Entry 9KEU (electron microscopy, 3.70 A resolution); this record covers chains D and G of the 12 polymer chains in the assembly.

== Chain D ==
Molecule: DNA-directed RNA polymerase subunit beta'
Source organism: Mycobacterium tuberculosis H37Rv
Notes: EC 2.7.7.6
UniProtKB: P9WGY7 (RPOC_MYCTU); numbering as in UniProt (aligned over 1-1316)
Sequence (1316 residues; row label = number of the first residue in the row):
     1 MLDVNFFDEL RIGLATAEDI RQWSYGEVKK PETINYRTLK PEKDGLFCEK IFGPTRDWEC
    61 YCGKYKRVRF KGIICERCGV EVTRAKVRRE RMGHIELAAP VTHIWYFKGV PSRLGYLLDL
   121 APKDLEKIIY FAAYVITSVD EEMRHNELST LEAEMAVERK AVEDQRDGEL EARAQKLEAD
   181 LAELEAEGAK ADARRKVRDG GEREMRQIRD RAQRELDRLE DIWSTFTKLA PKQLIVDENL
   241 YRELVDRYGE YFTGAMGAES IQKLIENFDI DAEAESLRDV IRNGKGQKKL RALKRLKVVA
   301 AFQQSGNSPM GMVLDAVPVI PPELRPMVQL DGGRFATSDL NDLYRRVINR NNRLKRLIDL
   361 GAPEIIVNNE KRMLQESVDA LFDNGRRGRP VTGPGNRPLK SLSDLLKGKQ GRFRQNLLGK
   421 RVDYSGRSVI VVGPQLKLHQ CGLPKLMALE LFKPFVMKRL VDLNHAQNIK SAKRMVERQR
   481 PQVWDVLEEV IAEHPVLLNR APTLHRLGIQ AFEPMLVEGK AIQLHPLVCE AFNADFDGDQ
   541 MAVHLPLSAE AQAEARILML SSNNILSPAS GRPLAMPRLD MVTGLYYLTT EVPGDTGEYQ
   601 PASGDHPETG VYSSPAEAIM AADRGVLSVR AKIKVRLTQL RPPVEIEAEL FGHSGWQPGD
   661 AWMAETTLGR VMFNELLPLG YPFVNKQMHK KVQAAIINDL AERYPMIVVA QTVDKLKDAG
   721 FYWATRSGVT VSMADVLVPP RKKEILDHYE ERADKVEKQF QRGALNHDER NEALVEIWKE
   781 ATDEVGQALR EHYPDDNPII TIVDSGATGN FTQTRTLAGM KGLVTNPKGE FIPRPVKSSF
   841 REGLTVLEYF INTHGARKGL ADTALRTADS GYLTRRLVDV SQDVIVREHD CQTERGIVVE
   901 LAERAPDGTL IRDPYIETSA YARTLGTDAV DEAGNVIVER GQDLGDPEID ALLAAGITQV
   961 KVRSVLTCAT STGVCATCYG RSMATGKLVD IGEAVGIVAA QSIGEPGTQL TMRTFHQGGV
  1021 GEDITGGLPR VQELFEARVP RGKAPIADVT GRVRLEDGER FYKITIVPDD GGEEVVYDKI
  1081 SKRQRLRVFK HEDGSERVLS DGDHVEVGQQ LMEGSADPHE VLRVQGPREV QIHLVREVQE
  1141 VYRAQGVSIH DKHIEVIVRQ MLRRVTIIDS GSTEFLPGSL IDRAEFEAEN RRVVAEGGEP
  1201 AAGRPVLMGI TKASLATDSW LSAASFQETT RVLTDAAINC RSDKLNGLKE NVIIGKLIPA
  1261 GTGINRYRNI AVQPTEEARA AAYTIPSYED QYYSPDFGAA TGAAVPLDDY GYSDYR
Not modelled in the structure: 1015-1022, 1091-1096, 1283-1316
UniProt features mapped onto this chain:
  - binding site (Zn(2+)): Cys60, Cys62, Cys75, Cys78, Cys891, Cys968, Cys975, Cys978
  - binding site (Mg(2+)): Asp535, Asp537, Asp539
Metal / ion sites: Zn2+ site 1: Cys60, Cys62, Cys75, Cys78; Mg2+: Asp537, Asp539; Zn2+ site 2: Cys891, Cys968, Cys978

== Chain G ==
Molecule: Template strand DNA of the promoter
Sequence (100 nucleotides; row label = number of the first residue in the row):
     1 TGCATCCGTG AGTCGAGGGT AATAACGGCC TGTACGCGTC CGTTTCCGGC ACCCCAAATG
    61 AACCGTCCCT GGCTCCAAGG TGAACTCTGG GCGACGAGTG
Not modelled in the structure: 78-100

== How chain D and chain G interact ==
Contacting residue pairs - 14 pairs, chain D then chain G:
  Leu330(D) - DG19(G)  base contact
  Arg386(D) - DT9(G)  salt bridge to the phosphate
  Lys409(D) - DA11(G)  salt bridge to the phosphate
  Lys409(D) - DG12(G)  phosphate contact
  Lys409(D) - DT13(G)  salt bridge to the phosphate
  Arg414(D) - DA11(G)  salt bridge to the phosphate
  Arg421(D) - DG15(G)  salt bridge to the phosphate
  Arg427(D) - DC14(G)  phosphate contact
  Arg427(D) - DG15(G)  base contact
  Ala864(D) - DG12(G)  base contact
  Thr867(D) - DG12(G)  hydrogen bond to the base
  Gln1227(D) - DG10(G)  sugar contact
  Glu1228(D) - DG10(G)  phosphate contact
  Thr1230(D) - DT9(G)  phosphate contact
Other interface residues (no listed pair), chain D (16 interface residues in all): Lys108, Ala501, Gln540, Ala868, Tyr872
Other interface residues (no listed pair), chain G (10 interface residues in all): DG8, DG18

== Overview ==
Chain D and chain G form an interface of 16 and 10 residues respectively; the contacts include 1 hydrogen bond
and 5 salt bridges. Polar pairs include Thr867(D)-DG12(G), Arg386(D)-DT9(G) and Lys409(D)-DA11(G). From
UniProt: 8 Zn2+-binding residues and 3 Mg2+-binding residues on chain D.
Chain D is DNA-directed RNA polymerase subunit beta' (Mycobacterium tuberculosis H37Rv) and chain G is
Template strand DNA of the promoter; the structure, Cryo-EM structure of Mycobacterium tuberculosis
transcription activation complex with four PhoP molecules (composite map), was determined by electron
microscopy (same publication as 9JI2, 9KET and 9KEV).
